Entry 7PEV (electron microscopy, 6.00 A resolution (low resolution: residue-level contacts below are approximate; hydrogen-bond / salt-bridge calls are withheld)); this record covers chains I and O of the 18 polymer chains in the assembly.

Chain I:
Molecule: 702-nt DNA strand
Source organism: Homo sapiens
Sequence (702 nucleotides; numbered 1 to 702; the number before each row is that of its first residue):
     1 ATCCCGGATC CCCTGGAGAA TCCCGGTGCC GAGGCCGCTC AATTGGTCGT AGACAGCTCT
    61 AGCACCGCTT AAACGCACGT ACGCGCTGTC CCCCGCGTTT TAACCGCCAA GGGGATTACT
   121 CCCTAGTCTC CAGGCACGTG TCACATATAT ACATCCTGTT CCAGTGCCGG ACCCGAGCAT
   181 CCGGATCCCC TGGAGAATCC CGGTGCCGAG GCCGCTCAAT TGGTCGTAGA CAGCTCTAGC
   241 ACCGCTTAAA CGCACGTACG CGCTGTCCCC CGCGTTTTAA CCGCCAAGGG GATTACTCCC
   301 TAGTCTCCAG GCACGTGTCA CATATATACA TCCTGTTCCA GTGCCGGACC CGAGCATCCG
   361 GATCCCCTGG AGAATCCCGG TGCCGAGGCC GCTCAATTGG TCGTAGACAG CTCTAGCACC
   421 GCTTAAACGC ACGTACGCGC TGTCCCCCGC GTTTTAACCG CCAAGGGGAT TACTCCCTAG
   481 TCTCCAGGCA CGTGTCACAT ATATACATCC TGTTCCAGTG CCGGACCCGA GCATCCGGAT
   541 CCCCTGGAGA ATCCCGGTGC CGAGGCCGCT CAATTGGTCG TAGACAGCTC TAGCACCGCT
   601 TAAACGCACG TACGCGCTGT CCCCCGCGTT TTAACCGCCA AGGGGATTAC TCCCTAGTCT
   661 CCAGGCACGT GTCACATATA TACATCCTGT TCCAGTGCCG AT
Not modelled in the structure: 1-2, 179-351, 523-702

Chain O:
Molecule: Histone H3.2
Source organism: Homo sapiens
UniProt: Q71DI3 (H32_HUMAN); residues 0-135 here correspond to UniProt positions 1-136 (UniProt number = residue number + 1)
Amino-acid sequence (136 residues; row label = number of the first residue in the row; numbering starts at 0):
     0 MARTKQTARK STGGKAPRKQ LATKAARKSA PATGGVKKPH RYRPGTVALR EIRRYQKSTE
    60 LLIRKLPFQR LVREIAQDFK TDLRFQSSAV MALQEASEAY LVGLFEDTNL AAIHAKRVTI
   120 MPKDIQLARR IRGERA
Not modelled in the structure: 0-36, 134-135
Construct notes: engineered mutation Ala110 (Cys111 in Q71DI3)
Curated features (UniProtKB/Swiss-Prot):
  - modified residue: Arg2 (Asymmetric dimethylarginine), Thr3 (Phosphothreonine), Lys4 (Allysine), Gln5 (5-glutamyl dopamine), Thr6 (Phosphothreonine), Arg8 (Citrulline), Lys9 (N6,N6,N6-trimethyllysine), Ser10 (ADP-ribosylserine), Thr11 (Phosphothreonine), Lys14 (N6-(2-hydroxyisobutyryl)lysine), Arg17 (Asymmetric dimethylarginine), Lys18 (N6-(2-hydroxyisobutyryl)lysine), Lys23 (N6-(2-hydroxyisobutyryl)lysine), Arg26 (Citrulline), Lys27 (N6,N6,N6-trimethyllysine), Ser28 (ADP-ribosylserine), Lys36 (N6,N6,N6-trimethyllysine), Lys37 (N6-methyllysine), Tyr41 (Phosphotyrosine), Lys56 (N6,N6,N6-trimethyllysine) and 8 more in UniProt
  - lipidation: Lys18 (N6-decanoyllysine)

Chain I / chain O interface:
Residue-residue contacts - 30 pairs, chain I then chain O:
  DA373(I) with His39(O); Tyr41(O)
  DA374(I) with His39(O); Tyr41(O); Arg49(O)
  DT375(I) with Arg49(O)
  DC438(I) with Lys115(O)
  DG439(I) with Lys115(O)
  DC448(I) with Gly44(O)
  DG449(I) with Arg40(O); Tyr41(O); Pro43(O); Gly44(O); Thr45(O); Val46(O); Ala47(O); Glu50(O)
  DC450(I) with Arg40(O); Tyr41(O); Val46(O)
  DA457(I) with Arg63(O); Leu65(O); Pro66(O); Arg69(O)
  DC458(I) with Arg63(O); Lys64(O); Leu65(O)
  DG466(I) with Arg83(O)
  DG467(I) with Asp81(O); Arg83(O)
Other interface residues (no listed pair), chain I (13 interface residues in all): DG372
Other interface residues (no listed pair), chain O (21 interface residues in all): Arg42, Arg53, Ile62

Overview:
13 residues of chain I face 21 of chain O across their interface.
Chain I is a 702-nt DNA strand and chain O is Histone H3.2, both from Homo sapiens; the structure, Nucleosome
stack of the 4x177 nucleosome array containing H1, was determined by electron microscopy, deposited together
with 7PET, 7PEU, 7PEW, 7PEX, 7PEY, 7PEZ and 16 further entries.
